PDB entry 6XTX | electron microscopy, 3.29 A resolution | chains B and D of the 12 polymer chains in the assembly

== Chain B ==
Molecule: DNA replication complex GINS protein PSF2
From: Homo sapiens
Reference sequence: Q9Y248 (PSF2_HUMAN); residues 1-185 here = UniProt positions 1-185
Chain sequence (222 residues; numbered 1 to 222; the number before each row is that of its first residue):
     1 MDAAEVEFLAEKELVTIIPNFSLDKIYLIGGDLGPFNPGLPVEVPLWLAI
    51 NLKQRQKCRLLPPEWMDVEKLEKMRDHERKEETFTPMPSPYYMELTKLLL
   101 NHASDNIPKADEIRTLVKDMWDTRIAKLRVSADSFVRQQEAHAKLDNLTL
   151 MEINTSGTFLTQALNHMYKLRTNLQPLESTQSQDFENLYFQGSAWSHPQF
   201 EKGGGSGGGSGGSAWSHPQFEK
Disordered / not traced: 177-222
Sequence notes: expression tag (186-222)
Curated features (UniProtKB/Swiss-Prot):
  - modified residue: Met-1 (N-acetylmethionine), Thr-180 (Phosphothreonine), Ser-182 (Phosphoserine)
  - cross-link: Lys-109 (Glycyl lysine isopeptide (Lys-Gly) (interchain with G-Cter in SUMO2))

== Chain D ==
Molecule: DNA replication complex GINS protein SLD5
From: Homo sapiens
Reference sequence: Q9BRT9 (SLD5_HUMAN); residues 1-223 here = UniProt positions 1-223
Chain sequence (223 residues; numbered 1 to 223; the number before each row is that of its first residue):
     1 MTEEVDFLGQDSDGGSEEVVLTPAELIERLEQAWMNEKFAPELLESKPEI
    51 VECVMEQLEHMEENLRRAKREDLKVSIHQMEMERIRYVLSSYLRCRLMKI
   101 EKFFPHVLEKEKTRPEGEPSSLSPEELAFAREFMANTESYLKNVALKHMP
   151 PNLQKVDLFRAVPKPDLDSYVFLRVRERQENILVEPDTDEQRDYVIDLEK
   201 GSQHLIRYKTIAPLVASGAVQLI
Disordered / not traced: 1-20
Curated features (UniProtKB/Swiss-Prot):
  - modified residue: Met-1 (N-acetylmethionine), Thr-2 (N-acetylthreonine), Ser-12 (Phosphoserine), Ser-16 (Phosphoserine)

== Interface between chain B and chain D ==
Residue-residue contacts (55; chain B residue first):
  Glu-5(B) with Trp-34(D); Lys-38(D), salt bridge; Tyr-87(D)
  Phe-8(B) with Arg-84(D); Val-88(D), hydrophobic
  Glu-11(B) with Arg-84(D), salt bridge
  Lys-12(B) with Glu-31(D); Arg-84(D)
  Phe-21(B) with Leu-73(D), hydrophobic
  Leu-23(B) with Leu-73(D), hydrophobic
  Ile-26(B) with Ile-77(D), hydrophobic
  Leu-28(B) with His-78(D); Glu-81(D)
  Ile-29(B) with Pro-23(D); Ala-24(D); Glu-81(D), hydrogen bond (backbone-side chain)
  Gly-30(B) with Glu-81(D), hydrogen bond (backbone-side chain)
  Trp-47(B) with Met-80(D), hydrophobic; Arg-84(D)
  Leu-48(B) with Ile-77(D), hydrophobic
  Asn-51(B) with Met-80(D), hydrogen bond
  Arg-55(B) with Ser-76(D)
  Phe-135(B) with Leu-205(D), hydrophobic
  Ala-141(B) with Val-184(D); Pro-186(D), hydrophobic
  His-142(B) with Tyr-194(D); Ile-196(D); His-204(D); Leu-205(D); Ile-206(D)
  Ala-143(B) with His-204(D); Leu-205(D), hydrogen bond (backbone-backbone)
  Lys-144(B) with Gln-203(D); His-204(D)
  Leu-145(B) with Phe-172(D), hydrophobic; Gln-203(D), hydrogen bond (backbone-backbone)
  Leu-148(B) with Gln-203(D), hydrogen bond (backbone-side chain)
  Leu-150(B) with Ile-223(D)
  Ile-153(B) with Gln-203(D); Ile-223(D), hydrophobic
  Gly-157(B) with Phe-172(D)
  Thr-161(B) with Tyr-170(D); Phe-172(D)
  Leu-164(B) with Tyr-170(D)
  Asn-165(B) with Asp-168(D); Ser-169(D); Tyr-170(D), hydrogen bond (side chain-backbone)
  Tyr-168(B) with Asp-168(D); Tyr-170(D); Arg-207(D)
  Lys-169(B) with Asp-166(D), salt bridge
  Arg-171(B) with Pro-186(D); Asp-187(D)
  Thr-172(B) with Asp-187(D)
  Gln-175(B) with Thr-188(D)
Other interface residues (no listed pair), chain B (36 interface residues in all): Met-1, Leu-9, Tyr-27, Leu-160
Other interface residues (no listed pair), chain D (38 interface residues in all): Ile-27, Met-35, Phe-39, Gln-57, Lys-74, Ile-85, Asp-197

== In short ==
Chain B and chain D form an interface of 36 and 38 residues respectively, with 7 hydrogen bonds and 3 salt
bridges. Polar pairs include Glu-5(B)/Lys-38(D), Glu-11(B)/Arg-84(D) and Lys-169(B)/Asp-166(D).
Here chain B is DNA replication complex GINS protein PSF2 and chain D is DNA replication complex GINS protein
SLD5, both from Homo sapiens. Entry 6XTX (CryoEM structure of human CMG bound to ATPgammaS and DNA) was
determined by electron microscopy, deposited together with 6XTY.
